PDB entry 7VGA | electron microscopy, 6.00 A resolution (low resolution: residue-level contacts below are approximate; hydrogen-bond / salt-bridge calls are withheld) | chains B and C of the 12 polymer chains in the assembly

== Chain B ==
Molecule: Spike glycoprotein E2
From: Getah virus
UniProt: Q5Y388 (POLS_GETV); residues 1-422 here correspond to UniProt positions 333-754 (UniProt number = residue number + 332)
Chain sequence (422 residues; numbered 1 to 422; the number before each row is that of its first residue):
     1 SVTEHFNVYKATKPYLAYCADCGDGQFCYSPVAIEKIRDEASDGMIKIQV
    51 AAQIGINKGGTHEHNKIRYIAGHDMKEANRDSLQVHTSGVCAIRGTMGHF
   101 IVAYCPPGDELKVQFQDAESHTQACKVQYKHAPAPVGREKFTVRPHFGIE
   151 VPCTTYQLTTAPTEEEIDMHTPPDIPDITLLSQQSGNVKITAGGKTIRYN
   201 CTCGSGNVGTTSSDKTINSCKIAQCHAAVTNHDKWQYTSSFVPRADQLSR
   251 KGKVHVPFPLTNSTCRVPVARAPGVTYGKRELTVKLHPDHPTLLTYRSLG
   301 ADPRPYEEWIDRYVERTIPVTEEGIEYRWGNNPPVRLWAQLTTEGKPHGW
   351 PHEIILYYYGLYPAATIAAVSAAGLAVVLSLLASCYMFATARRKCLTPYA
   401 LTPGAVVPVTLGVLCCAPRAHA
Disordered / not traced: 1-370
Construct notes: variant Glu-4 (Lys336 in Q5Y388), Glu-323 (Asp655 in Q5Y388)
Swiss-Prot annotation at these positions:
  - region: Gln-26 to Tyr-29 (Interaction with host Mxra8 receptor), His-62 to His-64 (Interaction with host Mxra8 receptor), Gln-184 to Asn-187 (Interaction with host Mxra8 receptor), Thr-216 to Ile-222 (Interaction with host Mxra8 receptor), Thr-390 to Lys-394 (Interaction with the capsid protein), Cys-395 to Cys-415 (Transient transmembrane before p62-6K protein processing)
  - site: Ala-422 (Cleavage)
  - lipidation: Cys-385 (S-stearoyl cysteine), Cys-395 (S-stearoyl cysteine), Cys-415 (S-palmitoyl cysteine), Cys-416 (S-palmitoyl cysteine)
  - glycosylation (N-linked (GlcNAc...) asparagine): Asn-200, Asn-262

== Chain C ==
Molecule: Capsid protein
From: Getah virus
UniProt: Q5Y388 (POLS_GETV); residue numbers follow UniProt; this construct covers 1-268
Chain sequence (268 residues; numbered 1 to 268; the number before each row is that of its first residue):
     1 MNYIPTQTFYGRRWRPRPAYRPWRVPMQPAPPMVIPELQTPIVQAQQMQQ
    51 LISAVSALTTKQNGKAPKKPKKKPQKAKAKKNEQQKKNENKKPPPKQKNP
   101 AKKKKPGKRERMCMKIENDCIFEVKLDGKVTGYACLVGDKVMKPAHVKGV
   151 IDNPDLAKLTYKKSSKYDLECAQIPVHMKSDASKYTHEKPEGHYNWHHGA
   201 VQYSGGRFTIPTGAGKPGDSGRPIFDNKGRVVAIVLGGANEGARTALSVV
   251 TWTKDMVTRYTPEGTEEW
Disordered / not traced: 1-110
Swiss-Prot annotation at these positions:
  - region: Val-43 to Ala-77 (Host transcription inhibition), Asn-90 to Ile-121 (Binding to the viral RNA), Pro-106 to Cys-120 (Ribosome-binding), Lys-162 to Tyr-167 (Interaction with spike glycoprotein E2), Pro-190 to Ala-200 (Dimerization of the capsid protein), Asp-226 to Arg-230 (Dimerization of the capsid protein)
  - motif: Pro-70 to Pro-106 (Nuclear localization signal), Ile-151 to Tyr-161 (Nuclear export signal)
  - active site (Charge relay system): His-146, Asp-168, Ser-220
  - site: Tyr-194 (Involved in dimerization of the capsid protein), Asn-227 (Involved in dimerization of the capsid protein), Trp-268 (Cleavage)
  - natural variant: Thr-6 (T6S: In strain: Isolate MM 2021), Tyr-20 (Y20F: In strain: Isolate MM 2021), Met-27 (M27L: In strain: Isolate MM 2021), Val-34 (V34M: In strain: Isolate MM 2021), Pro-70 (P70S: In strain: Isolate MM 2021), Ala-77 to Ala-79 (sequence variant, change not given here; In strain: Isolate MM 2021)

== Chain B / chain C interface ==
Pairs across the interface (16):
  Thr-397(B) / Ser-164(C)
  Pro-398(B) / Tyr-167(C)
  Tyr-399(B) / Asp-255(C)
  Tyr-399(B) / Met-256(C)
  Ala-400(B) / Lys-140(C)
  Leu-401(B) / Lys-140(C)
  Leu-401(B) / Lys-163(C)
  Leu-401(B) / Tyr-167(C)
  Leu-401(B) / Cys-171(C)
  Thr-402(B) / Lys-140(C)
  Thr-402(B) / Asp-255(C)
  Thr-402(B) / Met-256(C)
  Thr-402(B) / Val-257(C)
  Pro-403(B) / Asp-139(C)
  Gly-404(B) / Asp-255(C)
  Ala-405(B) / Asp-255(C)
Also at the interface, not in a pair above, chain B (10 interface residues in all): Ala-422
Also at the interface, not in a pair above, chain C (12 interface residues in all): Met-142, Gln-173, Tyr-185

== In short ==
10 residues of chain B face 12 of chain C across their interface. Curated annotation (UniProt) lists 3
active-site residues on chain C.
Here chain B is Spike glycoprotein E2 and chain C is Capsid protein, both from Getah virus. Entry 7VGA
(Cryo-EM structure of alphavirus, Getah virus) was determined by electron microscopy.
